7KF0 - chains H and V of the 6 polymer chains in the assembly; structure by X-ray diffraction, 2.32 A resolution.

Chain H:
Name: anti-VEGF-A Fab bH1 heavy chain
From: Homo sapiens
Notes: fragment: Fab fragment heavy chain; engineered mutation(s): CDR H3 loop design 13_0346 (ARGGSFYYYYMDV); antibody fragment or engineered binder
Amino-acid sequence (236 residues; each row starts with the number of its first residue; a row labelled like 82A-82C holds insertion residues (82A, then the next letters in order)):
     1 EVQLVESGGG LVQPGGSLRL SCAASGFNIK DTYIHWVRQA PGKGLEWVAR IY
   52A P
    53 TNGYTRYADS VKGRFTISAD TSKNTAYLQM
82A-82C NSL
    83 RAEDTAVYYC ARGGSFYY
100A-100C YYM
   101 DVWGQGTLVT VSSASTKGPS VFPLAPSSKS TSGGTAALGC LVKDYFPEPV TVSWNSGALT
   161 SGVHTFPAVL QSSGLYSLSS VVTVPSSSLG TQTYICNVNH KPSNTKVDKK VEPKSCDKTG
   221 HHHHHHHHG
Disordered / not traced: 1, 129-133, 215-229
Disulfides: Cys22-Cys92, Cys140-Cys196

Chain V:
Name: Isoform L-VEGF206 of Vascular endothelial growth factor A
From: Homo sapiens
Notes: fragment: Vascular endothelial growth factor A
Reference sequence: P15692-14 (VEGFA-14_HUMAN); residues 1-110 here correspond to UniProt positions 207-316 (UniProt number = residue number + 206)
Amino-acid sequence (116 residues; numbered 1 to 116; the number before each row is that of its first residue):
     1 APMAEGGGQN HHEVVKFMDV YQRSYCHPIE TLVDIFQEYP DEIEYIFKPS CVPLMRCGGC
    61 CNDEGLECVP TEESNITMQI MRIKPHQGQH IGEMSFLQHN KCECRPKKDR HHHHHH
Disordered / not traced: 1-12, 108-116
Construct notes: expression tag (111-116)
Disulfides: Cys26-Cys68, Cys57-Cys102, Cys61-Cys104

Interface between chain H and chain V:
Contacting residue pairs (16):
  Tyr33(H) - His86(V)  hydrogen bond (side chain-backbone)
  Arg50(H) - His86(V)
  Tyr52(H) - His86(V)
  Tyr56(H) - His86(V)
  Arg58(H) - His86(V)  hydrogen bond (side chain-backbone)
  Arg58(H) - Gln87(V)  hydrogen bond
  Tyr99(H) - Ile83(V)  hydrophobic
  Tyr99(H) - Gln89(V)  hydrogen bond (backbone-side chain)
  Tyr100(H) - Lys48(V)  hydrogen bond
  Tyr100(H) - Gln89(V)
  Tyr100A(H) - Lys84(V)
  Tyr100A(H) - Pro85(V)
  Tyr100A(H) - His86(V)  hydrogen bond (side chain-backbone)
  Tyr100A(H) - Gln87(V)
  Tyr100A(H) - Gly88(V)
  Tyr100A(H) - Gln89(V)  hydrogen bond (backbone-side chain)
Other interface residues (no listed pair), chain H (9 interface residues in all): Tyr100B
Other interface residues (no listed pair), chain V (9 interface residues in all): Ile46

Overview:
Chain H and chain V each contribute 9 residues to their interface; the contacts include 7 hydrogen bonds.
Among the polar pairs are Tyr33(H)-His86(V), Arg58(H)-His86(V) and Arg58(H)-Gln87(V).
Chain H is anti-VEGF-A Fab bH1 heavy chain and chain V is Isoform L-VEGF206 of Vascular endothelial growth
factor A, both from Homo sapiens; the structure, Crystal structure of bH1 Fab variant (CDR H3 loop design
13_0346) in complex with VEGF, was determined by X-ray diffraction.
